Entry 7FHP (X-ray diffraction, 2.01 A resolution); this record covers chain A.

# Chain A
Protein: Probable periplasmic iron-transport lipoprotein
Organism: Mycobacterium tuberculosis H37Rv
UniProtKB: L7N6B2 (L7N6B2_MYCTU); residues 9-299 here correspond to UniProt positions 40-330 (UniProt number = residue number + 31)
Sequence (299 residues; row label = number of the first residue in the row):
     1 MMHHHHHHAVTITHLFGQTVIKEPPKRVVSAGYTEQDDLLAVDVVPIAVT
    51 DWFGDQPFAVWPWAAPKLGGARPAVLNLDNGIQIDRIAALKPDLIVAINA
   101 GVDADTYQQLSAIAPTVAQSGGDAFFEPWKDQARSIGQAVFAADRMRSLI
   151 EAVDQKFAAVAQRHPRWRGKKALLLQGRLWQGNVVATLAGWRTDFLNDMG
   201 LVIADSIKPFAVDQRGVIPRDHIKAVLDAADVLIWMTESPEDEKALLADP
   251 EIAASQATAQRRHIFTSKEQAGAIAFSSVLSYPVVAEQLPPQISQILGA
Disordered / not traced: 1-7
Sequence notes: initiating methionine (1); expression tag (2-8)
Residues lining bound ligands: sulfite ion (SO3): Lys-130, Asp-131, Arg-134

# In short
Ligands of chain A: sulfite ion.
Chain A is Probable periplasmic iron-transport lipoprotein (Mycobacterium tuberculosis H37Rv); the structure,
Crystal structure of an orphan heme uptake protein (MhuP) of ABC transporter from Mycobacterium tuberculosis
(Form ..., was determined by X-ray diffraction, deposited together with 7FHM.
